PDB entry 4OD0 | X-ray diffraction, 2.92 A resolution | chain A

# Chain A
Name: Bifunctional epoxide hydrolase 2
Source organism: Homo sapiens
Notes: EC 3.3.2.10, 3.1.3.76
UniProtKB: P34913 (HYES_HUMAN); numbering as in UniProt (aligned over 1-555)
Sequence (555 residues; each row starts with the number of its first residue):
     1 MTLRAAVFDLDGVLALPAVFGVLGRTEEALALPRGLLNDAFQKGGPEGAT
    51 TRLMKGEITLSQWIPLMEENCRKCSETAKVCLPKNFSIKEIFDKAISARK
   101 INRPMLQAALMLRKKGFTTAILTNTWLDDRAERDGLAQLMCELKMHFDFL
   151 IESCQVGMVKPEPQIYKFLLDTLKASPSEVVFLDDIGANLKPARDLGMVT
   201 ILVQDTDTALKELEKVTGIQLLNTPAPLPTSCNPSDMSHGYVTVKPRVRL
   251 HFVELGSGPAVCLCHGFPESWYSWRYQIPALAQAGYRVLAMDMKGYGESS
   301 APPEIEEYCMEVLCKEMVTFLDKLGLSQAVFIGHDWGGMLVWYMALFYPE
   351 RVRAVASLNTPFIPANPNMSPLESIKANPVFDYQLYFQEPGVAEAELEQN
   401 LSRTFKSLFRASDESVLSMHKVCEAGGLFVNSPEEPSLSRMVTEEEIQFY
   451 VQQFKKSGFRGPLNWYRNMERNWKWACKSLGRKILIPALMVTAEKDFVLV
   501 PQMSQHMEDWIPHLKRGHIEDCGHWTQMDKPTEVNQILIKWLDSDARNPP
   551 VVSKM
Disordered / not traced: 548-555
UniProt features mapped onto this chain:
  - motif: S553 to M555 (Microbody targeting signal)
  - active site: D335 (Nucleophile), Y466 (Proton donor), H524 (Proton acceptor)
  - binding site (Mg(2+)): D9, D11, D185
  - binding site (phosphate): T123, N124
  - binding site (substrate): Y383
  - modified residue: K43 (N6-acetyllysine), K55 (N6-succinyllysine), K191 (N6-acetyllysine), K215 (N6-acetyllysine), S370 (Phosphoserine), K421 (N6-succinyllysine), K455 (N6-succinyllysine), K554 (N6-succinyllysine)
  - lipidation: C522 (S-(15-deoxy-Delta12,14-prostaglandin J2-9-yl)cysteine)
Ion coordination: Mg2+: D9, D11, D185 (together with phosphate ion)
Residues lining bound ligands: 2RV (1-(1-propanoylpiperidin-4-yl)-3-[4-(trifluoromethoxy)phenyl]urea): F267, P268, D335, W336, M339, T360, I363, F381, Y383, Q384, F387, L408, L417, M419, L428, Y466, V498, L499, M503, H524, W525
From the paper describing this entry:
  - binding site for 2RV: D335

# In short
Ligands of chain A: compound 2RV. D9, D11 and D185 form the Mg2+ site. UniProt lists 3 active-site residues, 3
Mg2+-binding residues, phosphate-binding residues T123 and N124 and substrate-binding residue Y383. From the
paper: a binding site for 2RV at D335.
Chain A is Bifunctional epoxide hydrolase 2 (Homo sapiens); the structure, Crystal structure of human soluble
epoxide hydrolase complexed with 1-(1-propanoylpiperidin-4-yl)-3-[4-(trifluoromethoxy)phenyl]urea, was
determined by X-ray diffraction, deposited together with 4OCZ.
